PDB entry 7O4J | electron microscopy, 2.90 A resolution | chains Q and R of the 30 polymer chains in the assembly

== Chain Q ==
Protein: Transcription initiation factor IIF subunit alpha
From: Saccharomyces cerevisiae (strain ATCC 204508 / S288c)
UniProt: P41895 (T2FA_YEAST); numbering as in UniProt (aligned over 1-735)
Chain sequence (738 residues; row label = number of the first residue in the row; numbers below 1 keep their minus sign (Gly-2 is residue -2)):
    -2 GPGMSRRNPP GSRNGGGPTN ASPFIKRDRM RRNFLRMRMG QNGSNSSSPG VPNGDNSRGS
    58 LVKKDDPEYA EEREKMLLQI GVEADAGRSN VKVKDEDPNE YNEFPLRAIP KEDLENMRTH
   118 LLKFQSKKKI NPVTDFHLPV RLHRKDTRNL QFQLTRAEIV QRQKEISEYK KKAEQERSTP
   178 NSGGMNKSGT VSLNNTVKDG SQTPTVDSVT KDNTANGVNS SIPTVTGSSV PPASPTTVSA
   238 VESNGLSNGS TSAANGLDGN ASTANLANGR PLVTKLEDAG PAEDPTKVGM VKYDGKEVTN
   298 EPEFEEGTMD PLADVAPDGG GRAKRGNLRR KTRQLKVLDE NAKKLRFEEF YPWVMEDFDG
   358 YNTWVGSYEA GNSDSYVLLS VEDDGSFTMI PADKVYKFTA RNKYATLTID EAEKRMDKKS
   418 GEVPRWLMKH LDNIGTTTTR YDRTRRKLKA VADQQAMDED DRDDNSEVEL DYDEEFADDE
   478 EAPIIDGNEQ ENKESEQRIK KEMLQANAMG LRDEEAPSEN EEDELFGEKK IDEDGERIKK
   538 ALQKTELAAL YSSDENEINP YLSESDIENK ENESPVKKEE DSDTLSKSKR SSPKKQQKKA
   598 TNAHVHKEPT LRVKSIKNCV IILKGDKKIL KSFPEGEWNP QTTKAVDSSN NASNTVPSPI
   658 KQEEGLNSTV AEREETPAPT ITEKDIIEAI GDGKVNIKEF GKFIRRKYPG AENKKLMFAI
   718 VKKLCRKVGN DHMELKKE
Unresolved in the structure: -2 to 16, 36-93, 169-324, 452-735
Construct notes: expression tag (-2 to 0)
UniProt features mapped onto this chain:
  - modified residue: Ser198 (Phosphoserine), Thr200 (Phosphothreonine), Ser515 (Phosphoserine), Ser560 (Phosphoserine), Ser562 (Phosphoserine), Ser571 (Phosphoserine), Ser655 (Phosphoserine)

== Chain R ==
Protein: Transcription initiation factor IIF subunit beta
From: Saccharomyces cerevisiae (strain ATCC 204508 / S288c)
Notes: EC 3.6.4.12
UniProt: P41896 (T2FB_YEAST); numbering as in UniProt (aligned over 1-400)
Chain sequence (400 residues; numbered 1 to 400; the number before each row is that of its first residue):
     1 MSSGSAGAPA LSNNSTNSVA KEKSGNISGD EYLSQEEEVF DGNDIENNET KVYEESLDLD
    61 LERSNRQVWL VRLPMFLAEK WRDRNNLHGQ ELGKIRINKD GSKITLLLNE NDNDSIPHEY
   121 DLELTKKVVE NEYVFTEQNL KKYQQRKKEL EADPEKQRQA YLKKQEREEE LKKKQQQQKR
   181 RNNRKKFNHR VMTDRDGRDR YIPYVKTIPK KTAIVGTVCH ECQVMPSMND PNYHKIVEQR
   241 RNIVKLNNKE RITTLDETVG VTMSHTGMSM RSDNSNFLKV GREKAKSNIK SIRMPKKEIL
   301 DYLFKLFDEY DYWSLKGLKE RTRQPEAHLK ECLDKVATLV KKGPYAFKYT LRPEYKKLKE
   361 EERKATLGEL ADEQTGSAGD NAQGDAEADL EDEIEMEDVV
Unresolved in the structure: 1-37, 145-197, 359-400
UniProt features mapped onto this chain:
  - modified residue (Phosphoserine): Ser28, Ser34, Ser56

== How chain Q and chain R interact ==
Residue-residue contacts (140):
  Asn96(Q) with Lys99(R), hydrogen bond (backbone-side chain)
  Glu97(Q) with Lys99(R), hydrogen bond (backbone-backbone)
  Tyr98(Q) with Arg96(R), hydrogen bond; Ile97(R); Asn98(R); Lys99(R)
  Asn99(Q) with Ile95(R); Arg96(R); Ile97(R), hydrogen bond (backbone-backbone)
  Glu100(Q) with Ile95(R); Arg96(R), salt bridge
  Phe101(Q) with Lys94(R); Ile95(R), hydrogen bond (backbone-backbone); Ile97(R), hydrophobic
  Pro102(Q) with Glu91(R); Gly93(R)
  Leu103(Q) with Trp81(R), hydrophobic; Glu91(R); Leu92(R), hydrogen bond (backbone-backbone); Gly93(R), hydrogen bond (backbone-backbone); Leu106(R), hydrophobic
  Arg104(Q) with Gln90(R); Glu91(R), salt bridge; Leu92(R)
  Ala105(Q) with Leu87(R), hydrophobic; Gly89(R); Gln90(R), hydrogen bond (backbone-backbone); Leu92(R), hydrophobic
  Ile106(Q) with Leu87(R)
  Pro107(Q) with Leu87(R)
  Lys108(Q) with Arg84(R), hydrogen bond (side chain-backbone); Leu87(R), hydrogen bond (backbone-backbone)
  Leu111(Q) with Arg84(R)
  Asn113(Q) with Gln138(R)
  Met114(Q) with Thr136(R); Glu137(R); Gln138(R)
  Arg115(Q) with Phe135(R); Thr136(R); Glu137(R), hydrogen bond (backbone-backbone)
  Thr116(Q) with Val134(R); Phe135(R)
  His117(Q) with Val134(R); Phe135(R), hydrogen bond (backbone-backbone); Glu137(R), salt bridge
  Leu118(Q) with Tyr133(R)
  Leu119(Q) with Asn131(R); Glu132(R); Tyr133(R), hydrogen bond (backbone-backbone); Phe135(R), hydrophobic
  Lys120(Q) with Asn131(R)
  Phe121(Q) with Asn131(R), hydrogen bond (backbone-backbone)
  Ser123(Q) with Asn131(R), hydrogen bond (backbone-side chain)
  Lys125(Q) with Asn131(R), hydrogen bond (backbone-side chain)
  Lys126(Q) with Glu130(R), salt bridge; Asn131(R)
  Ile127(Q) with Asn131(R), hydrogen bond (backbone-side chain); Tyr133(R), hydrogen bond (backbone-side chain)
  Asn128(Q) with Tyr133(R), hydrogen bond
  Pro129(Q) with Leu61(R), hydrophobic; Tyr133(R)
  Val130(Q) with Leu61(R), hydrophobic; Ser64(R)
  Pro136(Q) with Asp58(R)
  Val137(Q) with Asp58(R); Leu59(R), hydrogen bond (backbone-backbone)
  Arg138(Q) with Glu49(R), salt bridge; Leu57(R); Asp58(R), salt bridge
  Leu139(Q) with Phe135(R), hydrophobic; Thr212(R), hydrogen bond (backbone-side chain)
  His140(Q) with Leu57(R), hydrogen bond (side chain-backbone); Ile208(R); Pro209(R); Lys210(R), hydrogen bond (side chain-backbone)
  Arg141(Q) with Glu137(R), salt bridge; Thr207(R); Ile208(R), hydrogen bond (backbone-backbone); Lys210(R)
  Lys142(Q) with Val205(R); Thr207(R)
  Asp143(Q) with Val205(R); Lys206(R)
  Phe149(Q) with Arg200(R); Tyr201(R); Ile202(R), hydrogen bond (backbone-backbone)
  Gln150(Q) with Val205(R)
  Leu151(Q) with Asn43(R); Tyr201(R), hydrophobic
  Arg153(Q) with Glu49(R), salt bridge
  Ile156(Q) with Asn43(R); Asp44(R)
  Arg159(Q) with Tyr201(R), hydrogen bond
  Gln160(Q) with Asp44(R), hydrogen bond (side chain-backbone); Ile45(R); Asn47(R)
  Glu345(Q) with Glu137(R)
  Tyr348(Q) with Ile208(R), hydrophobic
  Trp350(Q) with Phe135(R), hydrophobic; Glu137(R); Lys210(R); Thr212(R)
  Met352(Q) with Leu59(R), hydrophobic
  Asp371(Q) with Arg82(R), hydrogen bond (backbone-side chain)
  Ser372(Q) with Leu73(R)
  Tyr373(Q) with Leu70(R), hydrophobic; Val71(R); Arg72(R), hydrogen bond; Arg82(R), hydrogen bond (backbone-side chain)
  Val374(Q) with Trp69(R); Leu70(R); Val71(R), hydrogen bond (backbone-backbone); Leu73(R), hydrophobic
  Leu375(Q) with Val68(R), hydrophobic; Trp69(R); Val134(R), hydrophobic
  Leu376(Q) with Val68(R); Trp69(R), hydrogen bond (backbone-backbone); Val71(R), hydrophobic
  Ser377(Q) with Gln67(R); Val68(R)
  Val378(Q) with Arg66(R), hydrogen bond (backbone-side chain); Gln67(R), hydrogen bond (backbone-backbone)
  Glu379(Q) with Arg66(R), salt bridge
  Phe384(Q) with Trp69(R)
  Met386(Q) with Trp81(R); Leu87(R), hydrophobic; Leu92(R), hydrophobic
  Pro388(Q) with Arg82(R); Arg84(R); Leu87(R)
  Ala389(Q) with Arg82(R), hydrogen bond (backbone-side chain)
  Asp390(Q) with Arg84(R), salt bridge
  Tyr393(Q) with Phe135(R), hydrophobic
  Gly432(Q) with Arg198(R), hydrogen bond (backbone-side chain)
  Thr435(Q) with Asp199(R)
  Arg440(Q) with Asp199(R), hydrogen bond (side chain-backbone); Tyr201(R)
  Arg443(Q) with Arg198(R); Asp199(R), salt bridge
Interface residues without a listed pair, chain Q (74 interface residues in all): Lys124, Asn146, Asn369, Asp380, Thr433, Lys444
Interface residues without a listed pair, chain R (59 interface residues in all): Asn85, Asn86, His88, Val218

== Overview ==
74 residues of chain Q face 59 of chain R across their interface, with 37 hydrogen bonds and 11 salt bridges.
Polar contacts include Glu100(Q)-Arg96(R), Arg104(Q)-Glu91(R) and His117(Q)-Glu137(R).
Chain Q is Transcription initiation factor IIF subunit alpha and chain R is Transcription initiation factor
IIF subunit beta, both from Saccharomyces cerevisiae (strain ATCC 204508 / S288c); the structure, Yeast RNA
polymerase II transcription pre-initiation complex (consensus), was determined by electron microscopy (same
publication as 7O4I, 7O4K, 7O4L, 7O72, 7O73 and 7O75).
